2NRR - chain A; structure by X-ray diffraction, 1.20 A resolution.

Chain A:
Protein: UvrABC system protein C
From: Thermotoga maritima
Notes: fragment: C-terminal domain (residues 345-502)
UniProt: Q9WYA3 (UVRC_THEMA); residue numbers follow UniProt; this construct covers 345-502
Sequence (159 residues; each row starts with the number of its first residue):
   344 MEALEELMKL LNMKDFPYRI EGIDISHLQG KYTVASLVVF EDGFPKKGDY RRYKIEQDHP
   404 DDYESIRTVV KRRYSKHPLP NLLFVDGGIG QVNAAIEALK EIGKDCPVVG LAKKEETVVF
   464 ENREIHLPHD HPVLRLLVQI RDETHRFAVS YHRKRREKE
Unresolved in the structure: 372-374, 399-403, 456-459, 495-502
Sequence notes: initiating methionine (344)
From the paper describing this entry:
  - mutagenesis - D367A, D429A: decreased catalytic activity on DNA incised
  - mutagenesis - R394A, R394E, H488A, H488D: decreased catalytic activity on 5' incision
  - mutagenesis - R484A: unchanged catalytic activity (UvrC's activity)
  - catalytic residues: Asp405, Lys456 (proposed by the authors, not directly observed)
  - mutagenesis - D405A: decreased catalytic activity on 5' incised DNA
  - mutagenesis - D405N: abolished catalytic activity on 5' incised DNA
  - mutagenesis - D405E: decreased catalytic activity on 5' side
  - mutagenesis - R394E/R395E, H495E/R496E: decreased catalytic activity on 3' incision
  - mutagenesis - H495S/R496S: decreased catalytic activity on DNA
  - mutagenesis - H488E, H495E/R496E: abolished catalytic activity on 5' incision
  - mutagenesis - K456A, K456E, K456E/K457E: decreased catalytic activity
  - mutagenesis - R394A: unchanged binding to DNA
  - mutagenesis - R394E, R394E/R395E: decreased binding to DNA

Overview:
From the paper: catalytic residues Asp405 and Lys456; R394A, R394E and H488A, among others, reduce catalytic
activity on 5' incision; 17 substitutions were tested in all.
Chain A is UvrABC system protein C (Thermotoga maritima); the structure, Crystal structure of the C-terminal
RNAseH endonuclase domain of UvrC, was determined by X-ray diffraction together with 2NRT, 2NRV, 2NRW, 2NRX
and 2NRZ from the same study.
